Entry 7Z47 (electron microscopy, 3.80 A resolution); this record covers chains A and G of the 9 polymer chains in the assembly.

== Chain A ==
Name: Adaptor protein
From: Escherichia phage vB_EcoP_SU10
UniProt: A0A0B4N231 (A0A0B4N231_9CAUD); numbering as in UniProt (aligned over 1-250)
Chain sequence (250 residues; row label = number of the first residue in the row):
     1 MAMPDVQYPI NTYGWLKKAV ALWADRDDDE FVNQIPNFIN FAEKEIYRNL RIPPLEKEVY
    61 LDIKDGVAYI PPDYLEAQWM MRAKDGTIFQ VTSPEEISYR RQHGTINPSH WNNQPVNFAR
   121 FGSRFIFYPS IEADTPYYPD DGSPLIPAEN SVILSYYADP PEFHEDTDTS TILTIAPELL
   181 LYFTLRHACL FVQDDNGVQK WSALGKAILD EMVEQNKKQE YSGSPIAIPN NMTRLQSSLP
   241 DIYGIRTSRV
Unresolved in the structure: 1-2, 105-112, 238-250

== Chain G ==
Name: Surface protein
From: Escherichia phage vB_EcoP_SU10
UniProt: A0A0B4N0C1 (A0A0B4N0C1_9CAUD); residue numbers follow UniProt; this construct covers 1-1005
Chain sequence (1005 residues; each row starts with the number of its first residue):
     1 MALYPIKSLG AVGVIADQAP TDLAPNAFTN AINARFVEQR VFKTGGNAPL SYVDEDKDLT
    61 PLSFVSMPFD YYSAGNSFLV VGTNKKLYKL TDESLTDISR KVATVTKKAS ASIKIYPVVS
   121 QIVPKESTIS MNFNQTKNLE VSLLPADANN TNLIWEVSNS SYGSITVDPS DSKLATLTSF
   181 EKEGNLVVTI STANESVVAQ IAVNIIDGDS GIFLSQDTVT IRKGGTTTLT AVTGKTPVTW
   241 SSNNASIVSV TPNANSLTAV ITANGEGNVT ITADNGTKTA SCEIVSIPQI DSISLSQSDV
   301 TVSRGSQYIL TATLSPANAP NQNITWTSSN PNIATVSGTS TQGTINALLA GFTEITATTE
   361 EGNRVAVCTV RVDLAGRTMR TSAMAFAAPV SESVETQEEE VVTPPESEET VYFAEPTSGI
   421 DTSGMYEGNN FYDYSNVNDI EGFARASLLA TPLSSVTLDI VSASLDVGEE IVITATASPE
   481 GEYSYQWSVD KTGYVSTTSV TGKSIKLVAL RKGEINVTCT VSQMTQKDYD AFDDYPWYHA
   541 VISNCAVATT HYETPQVKEF ESEYFVDLPG WGEQTVVDND GNPSVKKFNW KCERVRSFNN
   601 RLFALNMREA NASGVTTNYP LRLRWSNFAN ENKAPTLWDD FAYDRVVSSD LASNIVGQTQ
   661 ALENGYAGYI DLADSNGSLI DILPLKDYLF VYTEFETYIG SPTNNTYQPL MFKKLFNDSG
   721 ILAPECVVEV EGSHFVVTQN DVILHNGATK KSIASNRVKN MLINEVCLVN PLATRVHLHQ
   781 DKKEVWVLYV GPGEPKESFA CTKAAVWNYE FDTWSFRTIP YAQCIGLVDP PVLERGPIWS
   841 DFQEITWDDP SIKELVWRKD ATNFRQRVTI VGSFLKGFYQ VDVGALDYFY DRLNDVVIEK
   901 PLEMRLERTG IDFDNVTNEW NQKHINRFRP QTTGSGTYIF EAGGSQFSNE YGHPHTSKTY
   961 TIGVDRHVSV RLNHPYLFYN VIDNDVNSNA AINGLTIEFA VGGRR
Unresolved in the structure: 1, 375-450, 647-662

== Interface between chain A and chain G ==
Pairs across the interface (17; chain A residue first):
  Leu-22(A) / Arg-971(G)  hydrogen bond (backbone-side chain)
  Trp-23(A) / Arg-971(G)  hydrogen bond (backbone-side chain)
  Asp-25(A) / His-955(G)  salt bridge
  Asp-25(A) / Arg-971(G)  salt bridge
  Asp-25(A) / Leu-972(G)
  Asp-25(A) / Asn-973(G)  hydrogen bond (side chain-backbone)
  Arg-26(A) / Gln-922(G)  hydrogen bond
  Arg-26(A) / Asn-973(G)  hydrogen bond (backbone-side chain)
  Asp-27(A) / His-974(G)
  Phe-191(A) / Arg-1005(G)
  Val-192(A) / Gly-1003(G)
  Val-192(A) / Arg-1004(G)
  Val-192(A) / Arg-1005(G)
  Gln-193(A) / Gly-1002(G)
  Gln-193(A) / Gly-1003(G)
  Gln-193(A) / Arg-1004(G)  hydrogen bond (backbone-backbone)
  Asp-194(A) / Gly-1002(G)
Other interface residues (no listed pair), chain A (12 interface residues in all): Ala-24, Asp-28, Asn-196
Other interface residues (no listed pair), chain G (12 interface residues in all): Gln-946, Val-1001

== In short ==
Chain A and chain G each contribute 12 residues to their interface, with 6 hydrogen bonds and 2 salt bridges.
Polar contacts include Asp-25(A)/His-955(G), Asp-25(A)/Arg-971(G) and Leu-22(A)/Arg-971(G).
Chain A is Adaptor protein and chain G is Surface protein, both from Escherichia phage vB_EcoP_SU10; the
structure, Tail of bacteriophage SU10, was determined by electron microscopy, deposited together with 7Z4A and
7Z4F.
